8DQW - chains G and A of the 10 polymer chains in the assembly; structure by electron microscopy, 2.10 A resolution.

[Chain G]
Protein: DDC1 isoform 1
From: Saccharomyces cerevisiae
UniProtKB: A0A8H4BUG7 (A0A8H4BUG7_YEASX); numbering as in UniProt (aligned over 1-612)
Sequence (646 residues; row label = number of the first residue in the row; numbers below 1 keep their minus sign (Met-33 is residue -33)):
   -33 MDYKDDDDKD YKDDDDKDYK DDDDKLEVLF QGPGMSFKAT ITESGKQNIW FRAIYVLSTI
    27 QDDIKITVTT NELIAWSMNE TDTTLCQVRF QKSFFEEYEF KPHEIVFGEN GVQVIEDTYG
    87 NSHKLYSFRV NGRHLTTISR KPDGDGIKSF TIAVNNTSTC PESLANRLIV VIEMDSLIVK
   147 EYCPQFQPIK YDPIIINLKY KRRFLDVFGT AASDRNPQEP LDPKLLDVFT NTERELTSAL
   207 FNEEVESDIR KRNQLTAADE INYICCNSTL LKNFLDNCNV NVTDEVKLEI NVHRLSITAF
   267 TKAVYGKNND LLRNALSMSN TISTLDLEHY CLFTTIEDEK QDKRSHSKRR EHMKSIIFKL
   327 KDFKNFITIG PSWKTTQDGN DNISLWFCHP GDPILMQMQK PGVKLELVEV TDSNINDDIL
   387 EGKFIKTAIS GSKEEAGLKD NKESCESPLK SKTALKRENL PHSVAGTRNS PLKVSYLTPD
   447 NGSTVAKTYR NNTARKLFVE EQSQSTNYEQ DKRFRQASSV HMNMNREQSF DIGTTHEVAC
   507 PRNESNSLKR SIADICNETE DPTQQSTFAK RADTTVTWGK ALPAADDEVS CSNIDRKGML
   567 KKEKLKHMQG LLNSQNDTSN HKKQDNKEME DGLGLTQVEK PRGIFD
Not modelled in the structure: -33 to 0, 176-186, 209-220, 301-318, 382-612
Sequence notes: initiating methionine (-33); expression tag (-32 to 0)

[Chain A]
Protein: RAD24 isoform 1
From: Saccharomyces cerevisiae
UniProtKB: A0A8H8UM36 (A0A8H8UM36_YEASX); residues 1-659 here = UniProt positions 1-659
Sequence (696 residues; row label = number of the first residue in the row):
     1 MDSTNLNKRP LLQYSLSSLG SQITKWSSSR PTSPVRKARS TENDFLSKQD TSSILPSIND
    61 DGGEQWYEKF KPNCLEQVAI HKRKLKDVQE ALDAMFLPNA KHRILLLSGP SGCSKSTVIK
   121 ELSKILVPKY RQNSNGTSFR STPNEHKVTE FRGDCIVNDL PQMESFSEFL KGARYLVMSN
   181 LSLILIEDLP NVFHIDTRRR FQQLILQWLY SSEPLLPPLV ICITECEIPE NDNNYRKFGI
   241 DYTFSAETIM NKEILMHPRL KRIKFNPINS TLLKKHLKFI CVQNMKMLKE KNKWNKRQEV
   301 IDYIAQETGD IRSAITTLQF WATSSGSLPI STRESTISYF HAIGKVIHGS HSTNNDNEMI
   361 NNLFENSNNL LSKEDFKLGI LENYNTFNKG EFSISDASSI VDCLSECDNM NGLPESNEYG
   421 LREVRKTFRN ISKQGHNHGT VYFPREWKVR KLQNSFKVQA EDWLNVSLYK YNAVHSFRNI
   481 TLEFGYYAPL IRKCQSYKKK YILYYLKNLP SGSSGPKQTM DKFSDIMKVE NGIDVVDRIG
   541 GPIEALSVED GLAPLMDNDS NNCDHLEDQK KERDRRLRML IDQYERNVMM ANDDLEDEET
   601 SFNDDPIVDS DSDNSNNIGN ETFGRSDEDE SLCEILSQRQ PRKAPVISES LSDSDLEILG
   661 LNLEVLFQGP GGDYKDDDDK DYKDDDDKDY KDDDDK
Not modelled in the structure: 1-62, 510-520, 548-563, 612-696
Sequence notes: expression tag (660-696)
Ion coordination: Mg2+: Ser116 (together with ATP-gamma-S)
Ligand contacts: ATP-gamma-S: Tyr67, Phe70, Lys71, Pro72, Gln77, Val78, Ala79, Pro110, Ser111, Gly112, Cys113, Ser114, Lys115, Ser116, Thr117, Glu187, Thr224, His276, Ile311, Arg312, Ile315

[Chain G / chain A interface]
Contacting residue pairs - 66 pairs, chain G then chain A:
  Tyr21(G) - Asp159(A)
  Ser24(G) - Val157(A)
  Ser24(G) - Asn158(A)  hydrogen bond
  Thr25(G) - Val157(A)
  Thr25(G) - Asp159(A)
  Gln27(G) - Arg152(A)
  Gln27(G) - Cys155(A)  hydrogen bond
  Gln27(G) - Val157(A)
  Asp28(G) - Arg152(A)  salt bridge
  Asp28(G) - Cys155(A)
  Asp28(G) - Ile156(A)
  Asp28(G) - Val157(A)
  Trp42(G) - Arg140(A)
  Met44(G) - Phe139(A)  hydrophobic
  Met44(G) - Arg140(A)
  Glu46(G) - Arg152(A)  salt bridge
  Glu46(G) - Cys155(A)
  Thr47(G) - Thr149(A)
  Thr47(G) - Phe169(A)
  Thr47(G) - Leu176(A)
  Asp48(G) - Phe139(A)
  Asp48(G) - His146(A)  salt bridge
  Thr49(G) - Gly172(A)
  Thr49(G) - Leu176(A)
  Arg99(G) - Ile156(A)  hydrogen bond (side chain-backbone)
  Arg99(G) - Asn158(A)
  Thr102(G) - Asn158(A)
  Asp158(G) - Arg140(A)  salt bridge
  Asp158(G) - Thr142(A)
  Pro159(G) - Arg140(A)
  Ile160(G) - Phe139(A)
  Ile161(G) - Phe139(A)  hydrogen bond (backbone-backbone)
  Ile162(G) - Ser138(A)
  Ile162(G) - Phe139(A)
  Lys165(G) - Gly136(A)
  Asp250(G) - Lys171(A)
  Glu251(G) - Arg174(A)  salt bridge
  Glu251(G) - Tyr175(A)
  Lys268(G) - Arg174(A)
  Lys268(G) - Glu213(A)  salt bridge
  Val270(G) - Gln207(A)
  Val270(G) - Tyr210(A)
  Tyr271(G) - Tyr210(A)
  Gly272(G) - Tyr210(A)
  Lys273(G) - Tyr210(A)
  Lys273(G) - Glu253(A)
  Leu278(G) - Tyr210(A)  hydrophobic
  Phe324(G) - Tyr175(A)
  Lys325(G) - Glu168(A)  salt bridge
  Lys325(G) - Lys171(A)
  Lys325(G) - Tyr175(A)
  Lys327(G) - Asp159(A)
  Lys327(G) - Glu168(A)
  Asn331(G) - Asp159(A)
  Gly357(G) - Ser179(A)
  Gly357(G) - Asn180(A)
  Asp358(G) - Thr137(A)  hydrogen bond
  Pro359(G) - Thr137(A)
  Val376(G) - Tyr175(A)
  Val376(G) - Asn180(A)
  Thr377(G) - Tyr175(A)
  Asp378(G) - Arg174(A)  salt bridge
  Asp378(G) - Tyr175(A)
  Ser379(G) - Met178(A)
  Asn380(G) - Pro214(A)
  Asn380(G) - Leu215(A)
Also at the interface, not in a pair above, chain G (45 interface residues in all): Ile26, Leu51, Tyr166, Arg169, Arg279, Ile323
Also at the interface, not in a pair above, chain A (36 interface residues in all): Asn135, Ser141, Leu160, Ala173, Val177, Ser211

[Summary]
The interface between chain G and chain A involves 45 residues on one side and 36 on the other, with 5
hydrogen bonds and 8 salt bridges. Polar contacts include Asp28(G)-Arg152(A), Glu46(G)-Arg152(A) and
Asp48(G)-His146(A). Bound to chain A: ATP-gamma-S.
Chain G is DDC1 isoform 1 and chain A is RAD24 isoform 1, both from Saccharomyces cerevisiae; the structure,
Open state of Rad24-RFC:9-1-1 bound to a 5' ss/dsDNA junction, was determined by electron microscopy together
with 8DQX, 8DQZ, 8DR0, 8DR1, 8DR3, 8DR4 and 3 further entries from the same study.
